5D8A - chains A and B of the 4 polymer chains in the assembly; structure by X-ray diffraction, 2.40 A resolution.

== Chain A ==
Molecule: VP1
Organism: Foot-and-mouth disease virus - type A
UniProt: Q6PN23 (Q6PN23_9PICO); residues 1-211 here correspond to UniProt positions 726-936 (UniProt number = residue number + 725)
Amino-acid sequence (211 residues; row label = number of the first residue in the row):
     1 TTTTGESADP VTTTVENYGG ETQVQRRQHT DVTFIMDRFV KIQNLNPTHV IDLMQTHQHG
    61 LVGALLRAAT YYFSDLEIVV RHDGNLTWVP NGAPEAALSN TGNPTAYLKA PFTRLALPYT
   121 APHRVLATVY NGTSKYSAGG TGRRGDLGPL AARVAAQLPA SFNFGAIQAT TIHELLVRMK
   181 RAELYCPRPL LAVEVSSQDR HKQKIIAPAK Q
Not modelled in the structure: 136-155, 211

== Chain B ==
Molecule: VP2
Organism: Foot-and-mouth disease virus - type A
UniProt: Q6PN23 (Q6PN23_9PICO); residues 1-218 here correspond to UniProt positions 287-504 (UniProt number = residue number + 286)
Amino-acid sequence (218 residues; numbered 1 to 218; the number before each row is that of its first residue):
     1 DKKTEETTLL EDRILTTRNG HTTSTTQSSV GVTYGYSTQE DHVSGPNTSG LETRVVQAER
    61 FFKKHLFDWT PDKAFGHLEK LELPTDHKGV YGFLVDSFAY MRNGWDVEVS AVGNQFNGGC
   121 LLVAMVPEWK EFTPREKYQL TLFPHQFISP RTNMTAHIVV PYLGVNRYDQ YKKHKPWTLV
   181 VMVVSPLTTN TVSAGQIKVY ANIAPTHVHV AGELPSKE
Not modelled in the structure: 1-11
Sequence notes: engineered mutation Phe93 (His379 in Q6PN23)
What the authors report for this chain:
  - mutagenesis - H93F: increased stability in response to 2h at 56 degC

== Chain A / chain B interface ==
Pairs across the interface - 54 pairs, chain A then chain B:
  Gly5(A) - Phe147(B)
  Glu6(A) - Val30(B)
  Glu6(A) - Gln146(B)
  Glu6(A) - Phe147(B)  hydrogen bond (backbone-backbone)
  Glu6(A) - Ser149(B)
  Glu6(A) - Thr152(B)  hydrogen bond
  Glu6(A) - Asn153(B)
  Ser7(A) - Val30(B)
  Ser7(A) - Thr33(B)  hydrogen bond (backbone-side chain)
  Ser7(A) - Gln146(B)
  Ala8(A) - His145(B)
  Thr70(A) - Glu128(B)
  Tyr71(A) - Glu128(B)  hydrogen bond
  Tyr71(A) - Leu163(B)
  Tyr71(A) - Gly164(B)
  His123(A) - Val165(B)
  His123(A) - Asn166(B)  hydrogen bond
  Arg124(A) - Asp41(B)  salt bridge
  Arg124(A) - Gly164(B)  hydrogen bond (side chain-backbone)
  Arg124(A) - Val165(B)
  Arg124(A) - Asn166(B)
  Arg124(A) - Arg167(B)
  Val125(A) - Val165(B)
  Leu126(A) - Val165(B)
  Ala127(A) - Val165(B)  hydrophobic
  Val129(A) - Glu128(B)
  Val129(A) - Lys130(B)
  Tyr130(A) - Glu128(B)
  Tyr130(A) - His174(B)
  Asn131(A) - Glu82(B)  hydrogen bond
  Asn131(A) - Glu128(B)  hydrogen bond (backbone-side chain)
  Asn131(A) - Trp129(B)
  Asn131(A) - His174(B)
  Asn131(A) - Lys175(B)  hydrogen bond (backbone-backbone)
  Gly132(A) - Lys173(B)
  Thr133(A) - Lys173(B)  hydrogen bond (backbone-backbone)
  Ser134(A) - Lys173(B)
  Lys135(A) - Lys173(B)
  Phe162(A) - Val165(B)  hydrophobic
  Cys186(A) - Tyr36(B)  hydrophobic
  Pro187(A) - Phe143(B)
  Arg188(A) - Pro127(B)  hydrogen bond (side chain-backbone)
  Arg188(A) - Glu128(B)  hydrogen bond (side chain-backbone)
  Arg188(A) - Leu142(B)
  Pro189(A) - Glu136(B)
  Pro189(A) - Gln139(B)
  Pro189(A) - Leu142(B)
  Leu190(A) - Gln139(B)  hydrogen bond (backbone-side chain)
  Leu191(A) - Arg135(B)
  Leu191(A) - Glu136(B)
  Leu191(A) - Gln139(B)
  Ala192(A) - Arg135(B)  hydrogen bond (backbone-side chain)
  Val193(A) - Arg135(B)
  Glu194(A) - Arg135(B)
Interface residues without a listed pair, chain A (29 interface residues in all): Thr4
Interface residues without a listed pair, chain B (33 interface residues in all): Val126, Phe132, Arg151, Tyr162, Thr178

== Overview ==
Chain A and chain B form an interface of 29 and 33 residues respectively, with 14 hydrogen bonds and 1 salt
bridge. Polar pairs include Arg124(A)-Asp41(B), Glu6(A)-Thr152(B) and Ser7(A)-Thr33(B). From the paper: H93F
of chain B increases stability in response to 2h at 56 degC.
Here chain A is VP1 and chain B is VP2, both from Foot-and-mouth disease virus - type A. Entry 5D8A (Crystal
structure of recombinant foot-and-mouth-disease virus A22-H2093F empty capsid) was determined by X-ray
diffraction together with 5AC9, 5ACA and 5DDJ from the same study.
